Entry 1N5Y (X-ray diffraction, 3.10 A resolution); this record covers chains A and B of the 6 polymer chains in the assembly.

# Chain A
Name: Reverse transcriptase
Source organism: Human immunodeficiency virus 1
Notes: EC 2.7.7.49
UniProt: P03366 (POL_HV1B1); residues 1-558 here correspond to UniProt positions 168-725 (UniProt number = residue number + 167)
Sequence (558 residues; row label = number of the first residue in the row):
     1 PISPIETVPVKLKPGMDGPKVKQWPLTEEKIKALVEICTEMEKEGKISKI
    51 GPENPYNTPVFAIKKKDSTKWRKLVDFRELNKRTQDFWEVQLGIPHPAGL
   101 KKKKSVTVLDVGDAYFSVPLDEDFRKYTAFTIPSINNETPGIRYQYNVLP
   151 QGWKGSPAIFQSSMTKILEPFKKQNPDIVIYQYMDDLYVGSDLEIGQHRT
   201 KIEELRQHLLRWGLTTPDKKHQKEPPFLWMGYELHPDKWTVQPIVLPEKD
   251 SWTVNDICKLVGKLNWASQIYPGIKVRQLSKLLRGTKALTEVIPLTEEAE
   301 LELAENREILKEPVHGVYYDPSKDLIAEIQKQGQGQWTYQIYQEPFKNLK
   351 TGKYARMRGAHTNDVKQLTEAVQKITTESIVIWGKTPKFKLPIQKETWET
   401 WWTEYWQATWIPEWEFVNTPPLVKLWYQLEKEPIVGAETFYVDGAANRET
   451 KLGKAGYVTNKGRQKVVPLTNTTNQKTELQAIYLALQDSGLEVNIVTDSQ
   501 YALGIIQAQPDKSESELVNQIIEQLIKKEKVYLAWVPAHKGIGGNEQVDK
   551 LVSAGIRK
Sequence notes: engineered mutation C258 (Gln425 in P03366), S280 (Cys447 in P03366)
Ion coordination: Mg2+: D443, E478, D498
Reported in the primary citation:
  - binding site for the 21-nt DNA strand: D185, C258
  - conformationally variable residues (loop rearrangement): D185
  - catalytic residues: D185 (citing earlier work)

# Chain B
Name: Reverse transcriptase
Source organism: Human immunodeficiency virus 1
Notes: EC 2.7.7.49
UniProt: P03366 (POL_HV1B1); residues 1-430 here correspond to UniProt positions 168-597 (UniProt number = residue number + 167)
Sequence (430 residues; each row starts with the number of its first residue):
     1 PISPIETVPVKLKPGMDGPKVKQWPLTEEKIKALVEICTEMEKEGKISKI
    51 GPENPYNTPVFAIKKKDSTKWRKLVDFRELNKRTQDFWEVQLGIPHPAGL
   101 KKKKSVTVLDVGDAYFSVPLDEDFRKYTAFTIPSINNETPGIRYQYNVLP
   151 QGWKGSPAIFQSSMTKILEPFKKQNPDIVIYQYMDDLYVGSDLEIGQHRT
   201 KIEELRQHLLRWGLTTPDKKHQKEPPFLWMGYELHPDKWTVQPIVLPEKD
   251 SWTVNDIQKLVGKLNWASQIYPGIKVRQLSKLLRGTKALTEVIPLTEEAE
   301 LELAENREILKEPVHGVYYDPSKDLIAEIQKQGQGQWTYQIYQEPFKNLK
   351 TGKYARMRGAHTNDVKQLTEAVQKITTESIVIWGKTPKFKLPIQKETWET
   401 WWTEYWQATWIPEWEFVNTPPLVKLWYQLE
Unresolved in the structure: 430
Sequence notes: engineered mutation S280 (Cys447 in P03366)

# How chain A and chain B interact
Residue-residue contacts (99):
  V8(A) with E53(B)
  P9(A) with E53(B)
  Q85(A) with E53(B)
  D86(A) with P55(B)
  F87(A) with P52(B)
  W88(A) with V21(B); K22(B); P52(B), hydrogen bond (backbone-backbone); N54(B); P55(B), hydrophobic; Y56(B); N57(B), hydrogen bond; T131(B); R143(B)
  V90(A) with P52(B), hydrophobic; P140(B), hydrophobic; G141(B), hydrogen bond (backbone-backbone)
  L92(A) with N137(B)
  G93(A) with N137(B), hydrogen bond (backbone-side chain)
  P95(A) with N136(B); N137(B)
  H96(A) with N136(B), hydrogen bond (backbone-side chain)
  G99(A) with N136(B)
  A158(A) with P52(B)
  S162(A) with G51(B); P52(B)
  T165(A) with P140(B); I142(B)
  E169(A) with K49(B), salt bridge
  V179(A) with E138(B)
  I180(A) with E138(B)
  Y181(A) with N136(B), hydrogen bond; E138(B)
  Q182(A) with E138(B), hydrogen bond (backbone-backbone); P140(B)
  Q373(A) with E396(B); T397(B), hydrogen bond; T400(B); W401(B)
  T376(A) with W401(B)
  I380(A) with P25(B), hydrophobic; L26(B)
  V381(A) with P25(B), hydrophobic; I135(B); N136(B), hydrogen bond (backbone-backbone)
  I382(A) with N136(B)
  G384(A) with T27(B), hydrogen bond (backbone-side chain); E28(B), hydrogen bond (backbone-backbone)
  W402(A) with K331(B), hydrogen bond (backbone-side chain); D364(B)
  Y405(A) with K331(B), hydrogen bond (backbone-side chain); N418(B)
  W406(A) with K331(B); N418(B); T419(B); P420(B), hydrophobic; P421(B)
  Q407(A) with K331(B), hydrogen bond (backbone-side chain); P392(B); I393(B); Q394(B); V417(B); N418(B)
  A408(A) with W337(B), hydrophobic; D364(B); P392(B), hydrogen bond (backbone-backbone); I393(B)
  T409(A) with D364(B)
  W410(A) with H361(B); T362(B); N363(B), hydrogen bond; V365(B), hydrophobic
  P412(A) with W401(B)
  P433(A) with N255(B); L289(B), hydrophobic
  I434(A) with T290(B)
  V435(A) with T290(B)
  T439(A) with K287(B), hydrogen bond (side chain-backbone); A288(B); L289(B)
  Y441(A) with Q258(B); K287(B), hydrogen bond (side chain-backbone)
  V458(A) with T286(B)
  T459(A) with T286(B), hydrogen bond (backbone-side chain)
  N460(A) with T286(B), hydrogen bond (backbone-side chain); K287(B); A288(B)
  N494(A) with L289(B)
  Y532(A) with N255(B), hydrogen bond
  V536(A) with Q258(B)
  P537(A) with N265(B)
  I542(A) with Q258(B); V261(B), hydrophobic; S280(B)
  G543(A) with L283(B), hydrogen bond (backbone-backbone); R284(B)
  Q547(A) with R284(B); G285(B); T286(B), hydrogen bond (side chain-backbone)
Other interface residues (no listed pair), chain A (69 interface residues in all): Q91, I94, L100, I159, Q161, K172, R358, K366, T369, T377, W383, T386, T403, E432, V496, G504, Q507, A534, K540, G544
Other interface residues (no listed pair), chain B (62 interface residues in all): K20, P133, T139, R277, Q334, L368, Y405

# In short
69 residues of chain A and 62 residues of chain B are in contact; the contacts include 23 hydrogen bonds and 1
salt bridge. Among the polar pairs are E169(A)-K49(B), W88(A)-N57(B) and G93(A)-N137(B). The paper reports the
catalytic residue D185(A); a binding site for the 21-nt DNA strand at D185(A) and C258(A).
Chain A is Reverse transcriptase and chain B is Reverse transcriptase, both from Human immunodeficiency virus
1; the structure, HIV-1 Reverse Transcriptase Crosslinked to Post-Translocation AZTMP-Terminated DNA (Complex
P), was determined by X-ray diffraction together with 1N6Q from the same study.
